PDB entry 7V9C | electron microscopy, 4.50 A resolution (low resolution: residue-level contacts below are approximate; hydrogen-bond / salt-bridge calls are withheld) | chains I and M of the 18 polymer chains in the assembly

== Chain I ==
Molecule: 275-nt DNA strand
Source organism: Homo sapiens
Sequence (275 nucleotides; each row starts with the number of its first residue):
     1 GGGTTAGGGT TAGGGTTAGG GTTAGGGTTA GGGTTAGGGT TAGGGTTAGG GTTAGGGTTA
    61 GGGTTAGGGT TAGGGTTAGG GTTAGGGTTA GGGTTAGGGT TAGGGTTAGG GTTAGGGTTA
   121 GGGTTAGGGT TAGGGTTAGG GTTAGGGTTA GGGTTAGGGT TAGGGTTAGG GTTAGGGTTA
   181 GGGTTAGGGT TAGGGTTAGG GTTAGGGTTA GGGTTAGGGT TAGGGTTAGG GTTAGGGTTA
   241 GGGTTAGGGT TAGGGTTAGG GTTAGGGTTA GGGTT
Unresolved in the structure: 274-275

== Chain M ==
Name: Histone H2A type 1-B/E
Source organism: Homo sapiens
UniProtKB: P04908 (H2A1B_HUMAN); residues 0-129 here correspond to UniProt positions 1-130 (UniProt number = residue number + 1)
Chain sequence (130 residues; each row starts with the number of its first residue; numbering starts at 0):
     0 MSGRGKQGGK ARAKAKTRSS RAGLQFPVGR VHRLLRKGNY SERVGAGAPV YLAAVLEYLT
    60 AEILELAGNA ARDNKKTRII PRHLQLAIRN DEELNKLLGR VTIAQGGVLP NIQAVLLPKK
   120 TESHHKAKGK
Unresolved in the structure: 0-15

== How chain I and chain M interact ==
Residue-residue contacts (11):
  DG8(I) with Lys119(M)
  DG9(I) with Lys119(M)
  DT10(I) with Lys119(M)
  DG39(I) with Arg29(M); Arg32(M)
  DT40(I) with Thr16(M); Gly28(M)
  DT41(I) with Thr16(M); Arg17(M); Arg20(M)
  DA48(I) with Arg42(M)
Interface residues without a listed pair, chain I (9 interface residues in all): DG7, DG49
Interface residues without a listed pair, chain M (9 interface residues in all): Lys118

== Summary ==
Chain I and chain M each contribute 9 residues to their interface.
Chain I is a 275-nt DNA strand and chain M is Histone H2A type 1-B/E, both from Homo sapiens; the structure,
Telomeric Dinucleosome in open state, was determined by electron microscopy together with 7V90, 7V96, 7V9J,
7V9K, 7V9S and 7VA4 from the same study.
